PDB entry 3QNX | X-ray diffraction, 2.20 A resolution | chains A and B

[Chain A]
Protein: Fab fragment of IMMUNOGLOBULIN A1 LIGHT CHAIN
From: Homo sapiens
Notes: antibody fragment or engineered binder
Amino-acid sequence (219 residues; each row starts with the number of its first residue):
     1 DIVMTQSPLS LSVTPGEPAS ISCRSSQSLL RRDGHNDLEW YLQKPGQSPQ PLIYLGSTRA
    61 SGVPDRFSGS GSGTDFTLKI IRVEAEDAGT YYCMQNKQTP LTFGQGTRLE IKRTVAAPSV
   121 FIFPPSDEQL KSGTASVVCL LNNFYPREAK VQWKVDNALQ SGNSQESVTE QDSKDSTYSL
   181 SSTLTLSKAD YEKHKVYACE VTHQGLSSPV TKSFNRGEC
Disulfides: Cys23-Cys93, Cys139-Cys199

[Chain B]
Protein: Fab fragment of IMMUNOGLOBULIN A1 HEAVY CHAIN
From: Homo sapiens
Notes: antibody fragment or engineered binder
Amino-acid sequence (221 residues; row label = number of the first residue in the row):
     1 EVQLVESGGG LVQPGGSLKL SCAASGFTLS GSNVHWVRQA SGKGLEWVGR IKRNAESDAT
    61 AYAASMRGRL TISRDDSKNT AFLQMNSLKS DDTAMYYCVI RGDVYNRQWG QGTLVTVSSA
   121 SPTSPKVFPL SLCSTQPDGN VVIACLVQGF FPQEPLSVTW SESGQGVTAR NFPPSQDASG
   181 DLYTTSSQLT LPATQCLAGK SVTCHVKHYT NPSQDVTVPC P
Not modelled in the structure: 1-2
Disulfides: Cys22-Cys98, Cys145-Cys204, Cys196-Cys220

[Chain A / chain B interface]
Contacting residue pairs - 65 pairs, chain A then chain B:
  Glu39(A) - Arg101(B)  salt bridge
  Glu39(A) - Arg107(B)  salt bridge
  Tyr41(A) - Arg101(B)  hydrogen bond
  Tyr41(A) - Arg107(B)
  Tyr41(A) - Trp109(B)
  Gln43(A) - Gln39(B)  hydrogen bond
  Gln43(A) - Tyr97(B)  hydrogen bond
  Ser48(A) - Tyr97(B)
  Ser48(A) - Trp109(B)
  Ser48(A) - Gly110(B)  hydrogen bond (side chain-backbone)
  Pro49(A) - Trp109(B)
  Pro51(A) - Arg107(B)
  Tyr54(A) - Arg107(B)
  Tyr92(A) - Gln39(B)  hydrogen bond
  Tyr92(A) - Lys43(B)  hydrogen bond (side chain-backbone)
  Tyr92(A) - Gly44(B)
  Tyr92(A) - Leu45(B)  hydrophobic
  Met94(A) - Arg101(B)
  Asn96(A) - Arg101(B)
  Thr99(A) - Trp47(B)
  Pro100(A) - Trp47(B)  hydrophobic
  Leu101(A) - His35(B)
  Leu101(A) - Trp47(B)
  Phe103(A) - Val37(B)  hydrophobic
  Phe103(A) - Leu45(B)
  Phe103(A) - Trp109(B)  hydrophobic
  Phe121(A) - Pro137(B)  hydrophobic
  Phe121(A) - Val142(B)  hydrophobic
  Ile122(A) - Leu132(B)
  Phe123(A) - Leu130(B)  hydrophobic
  Phe123(A) - Ser131(B)
  Phe123(A) - Leu132(B)  hydrophobic
  Phe123(A) - Val142(B)  hydrophobic
  Pro124(A) - Ser131(B)
  Pro124(A) - Cys133(B)  hydrophobic
  Ser126(A) - Phe128(B)
  Ser126(A) - Pro129(B)
  Glu128(A) - Phe128(B)
  Gln129(A) - Phe128(B)
  Gln129(A) - Leu146(B)
  Ser136(A) - Leu146(B)
  Val138(A) - Leu130(B)  hydrophobic
  Leu140(A) - Phe172(B)  hydrophobic
  Leu140(A) - Ser186(B)
  Leu140(A) - Gln188(B)
  Asn142(A) - Arg170(B)
  Asn142(A) - Gln188(B)  hydrogen bond
  Asn143(A) - Arg170(B)  hydrogen bond
  Gln165(A) - Ser175(B)  hydrogen bond
  Gln165(A) - Gln176(B)
  Gln165(A) - Asp177(B)  hydrogen bond
  Gln165(A) - Thr184(B)
  Glu166(A) - Ser175(B)
  Ser167(A) - Phe172(B)
  Ser167(A) - Pro173(B)  hydrogen bond (side chain-backbone)
  Val168(A) - Pro173(B)
  Thr169(A) - Asn171(B)
  Thr169(A) - Phe172(B)
  Ser179(A) - Arg170(B)
  Ser179(A) - Phe172(B)
  Leu180(A) - Phe172(B)
  Ser181(A) - Phe172(B)
  Ser181(A) - Ser186(B)  hydrogen bond
  Phe214(A) - Cys133(B)  hydrophobic
  Cys219(A) - Cys133(B)  disulfide
Other interface residues (no listed pair), chain A (40 interface residues in all): Gln47, Gln105, Thr183, Glu218
Other interface residues (no listed pair), chain B (37 interface residues in all): Arg50, Gln108, Ile143, Ala144, Gln148, Thr185
Inter-chain disulfides: Cys219(A)-Cys133(B)

[In short]
40 residues of chain A and 37 residues of chain B are in contact, with 1 disulfide bond, 12 hydrogen bonds and
2 salt bridges. Polar pairs include Glu39(A)-Arg101(B), Glu39(A)-Arg107(B) and Tyr41(A)-Arg101(B).
Chain A is Fab fragment of IMMUNOGLOBULIN A1 LIGHT CHAIN and chain B is Fab fragment of IMMUNOGLOBULIN A1
HEAVY CHAIN, both from Homo sapiens; the structure, Orthorhombic form of human IgA1 Fab fragment, sharing same
Fv as IgG, was determined by X-ray diffraction together with 3QNY, 3QNZ, 3QO1 and 3M8O from the same study.
